4ID8 - chain A; structure by X-ray diffraction, 2.15 A resolution.

Chain A:
Name: Putative ferredoxin
Source organism: Rhodopseudomonas palustris
UniProt: Q2ITY5 (Q2ITY5_RHOP2); residue numbers follow UniProt; this construct covers 1-69
Chain sequence (69 residues; each row starts with the number of its first residue):
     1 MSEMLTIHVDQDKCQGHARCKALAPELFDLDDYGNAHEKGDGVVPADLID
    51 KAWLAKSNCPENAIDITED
Unresolved in the structure: 1-4
Ion coordination: 3Fe-4S cluster Fe: Cys14, Cys20, Cys59
Residues lining bound ligands: 3Fe-4S cluster (F3S): Val9, Cys14, Gln15, Gly16, His17, Ala18, Arg19, Cys20, Leu30, Gly34, Ala36, Cys59, Pro60, Glu61, Ala63, Ile64

Overview:
Chain A binds 3Fe-4S cluster. Cys14, Cys20 and Cys59 coordinate a 3Fe-4S cluster Fe ion.
Chain A is Putative ferredoxin (Rhodopseudomonas palustris); the structure, The crystal structure of a
[3Fe-4S] ferredoxin associated with CYP194A4 from R. palustris HaA2, was determined by X-ray diffraction,
deposited together with 4OV1.
